Entry 7W1I (X-ray diffraction, 1.67 A resolution); this record covers chain A.

[Chain A]
Protein: Carboxylesterase
From: Thermobifida fusca
Notes: EC 3.1.1.1
UniProtKB: P86325 (EST1_THEFU); residues 1-497 here = UniProt positions 1-497
Amino-acid sequence (497 residues; numbered 1 to 497; the number before each row is that of its first residue):
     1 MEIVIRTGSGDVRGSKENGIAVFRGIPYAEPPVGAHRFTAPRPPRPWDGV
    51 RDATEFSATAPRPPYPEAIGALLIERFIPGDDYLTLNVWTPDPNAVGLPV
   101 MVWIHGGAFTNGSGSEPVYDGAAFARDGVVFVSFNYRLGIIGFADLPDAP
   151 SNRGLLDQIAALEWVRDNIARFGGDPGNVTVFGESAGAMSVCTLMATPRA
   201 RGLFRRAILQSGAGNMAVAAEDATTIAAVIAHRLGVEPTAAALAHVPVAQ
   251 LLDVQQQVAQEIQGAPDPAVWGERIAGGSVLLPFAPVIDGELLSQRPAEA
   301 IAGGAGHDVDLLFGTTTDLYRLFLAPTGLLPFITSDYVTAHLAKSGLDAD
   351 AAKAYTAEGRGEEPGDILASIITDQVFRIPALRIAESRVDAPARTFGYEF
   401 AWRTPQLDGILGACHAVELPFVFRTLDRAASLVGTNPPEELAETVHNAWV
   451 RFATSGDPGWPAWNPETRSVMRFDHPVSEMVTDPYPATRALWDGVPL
Construct notes: engineered mutation L319 (Glu in P86325)
Small-molecule neighbours:
  - bis(2-hydroxyethyl) terephthalate (C8X; bis(2-hydroxyethyl) benzene-1,4-dicarboxylate): Y65, L73, G106, G107, A108, Y119, E184, S185, A186, M189, M216, Q263, L281, L282, Y320, F323, V376, F377, H415, L419
  - 4-(2-hydroxyethyloxycarbonyl)benzoic acid (C9C): L72, L73, I74, V118, Y119, A416, L419, P420, D427, R428, A429, A430, S431, L432
Swiss-Prot annotation at these positions:
  - active site: S185 (Acyl-ester intermediate), H415 (Charge relay system)
Reported in the primary citation:
  - binding site for bis(2-hydroxyethyl) terephthalate: S185, L282, F323, V376, F377
  - mutagenesis - E319L: abolished catalytic activity
  - mutagenesis - I69W, V376A (>=1.2-fold), R428A (>=1.2-fold): increased catalytic activity on bis(2-hydroxyethyl) terephthalate
  - mutagenesis - I69A, M189A: abolished catalytic activity on bis(2-hydroxyethyl) terephthalate
  - mutagenesis - I69W/V376A (2.6-fold): increased catalytic activity on 4-(2-hydroxyethyloxycarbonyl)benzoic acid
  - mutagenesis - V376A (>=1.2-fold), R428A (>=1.2-fold): increased catalytic activity on BHET
  - mutagenesis - I69W/V376A (2.6-fold): increased catalytic activity on MHET

[Summary]
Ligands of chain A: bis(2-hydroxyethyl) terephthalate and 4-(2-hydroxyethyloxycarbonyl)benzoic acid. UniProt
lists active-site residues S185 and H415. The paper reports a binding site for bis(2-hydroxyethyl)
terephthalate at S185, L282 and F323 among others; I69W, V376A and R428A increase catalytic activity on
bis(2-hydroxyethyl) terephthalate; 7 substitutions were tested in all.
Chain A is Carboxylesterase (Thermobifida fusca); the structure, Crystal structure of carboxylesterase mutant
from Thermobifida fusca with C8X and C9C, was determined by X-ray diffraction together with 7W1J, 7W1K and
7W1L from the same study.
